9EXI - chains C and D of the 4 polymer chains in the assembly; structure by electron microscopy, 2.31 A resolution.

# Chain C
Protein: Capsid protein VP3
From: Human coxsackievirus A9 (strain Griggs)
Reference sequence: P21404 (POLG_CXA9); residues 1-238 here correspond to UniProt positions 331-568 (UniProt number = residue number + 330)
Chain sequence (238 residues; numbered 1 to 238; the number before each row is that of its first residue):
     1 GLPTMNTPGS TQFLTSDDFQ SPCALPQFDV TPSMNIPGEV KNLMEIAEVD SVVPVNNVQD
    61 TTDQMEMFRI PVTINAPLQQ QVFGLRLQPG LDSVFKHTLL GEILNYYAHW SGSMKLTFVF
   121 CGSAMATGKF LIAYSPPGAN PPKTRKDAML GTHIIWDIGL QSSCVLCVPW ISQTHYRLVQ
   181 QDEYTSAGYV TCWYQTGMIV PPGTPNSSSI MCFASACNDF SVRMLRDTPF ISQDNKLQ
UniProt features mapped onto this chain:
  - region: K236 to Q238 (Amphipathic alpha-helix)

# Chain D
Protein: Capsid protein VP4
From: Human coxsackievirus A9 (strain Griggs)
Reference sequence: P21404 (POLG_CXA9); numbering as in UniProt (aligned over 2-69)
Chain sequence (68 residues; numbered 2 to 69; the number before each row is that of its first residue):
     2 GAQVSTQKTG AHETSLSAAG NSIIHYTNIN YYKDAASNSA NRQDFTQDPS KFTEPVKDVM
    62 IKSLPALN
Not modelled in the structure: 15-23
UniProt features mapped onto this chain:
  - site: N69 (Cleavage)
  - lipidation: G2 (N-myristoyl glycine)

# Interface between chain C and chain D
Contacting residue pairs - 25 pairs, chain C then chain D:
  D18(C) - R43(D)  salt bridge
  Q20(C) - I30(D)  hydrogen bond (side chain-backbone)
  Q20(C) - N31(D)
  Q20(C) - Y32(D)  hydrogen bond (side chain-backbone)
  Q20(C) - Y33(D)
  Q20(C) - S38(D)
  S21(C) - S38(D)  hydrogen bond (backbone-side chain)
  P22(C) - Y33(D)  hydrophobic
  P22(C) - S38(D)
  C23(C) - D35(D)
  C23(C) - S38(D)  hydrogen bond (backbone-side chain)
  P26(C) - D35(D)
  Q27(C) - D35(D)  hydrogen bond (backbone-side chain)
  E39(C) - K52(D)
  E39(C) - F53(D)
  K41(C) - D45(D)  salt bridge
  K41(C) - T47(D)
  E45(C) - Q48(D)
  E45(C) - D49(D)  hydrogen bond (side chain-backbone)
  E45(C) - P50(D)
  E45(C) - F53(D)
  V49(C) - F53(D)  hydrophobic
  Q161(C) - P66(D)
  Q161(C) - A67(D)
  Q161(C) - L68(D)  hydrogen bond (side chain-backbone)
Interface residues without a listed pair, chain C (17 interface residues in all): L25, G38, V40, N42, E48
Interface residues without a listed pair, chain D (24 interface residues in all): N29, K34, A37, N39, S40, A41, T54

# In short
17 residues of chain C face 24 of chain D across their interface, with 7 hydrogen bonds and 2 salt bridges.
Polar pairs include D18(C)-R43(D), K41(C)-D45(D) and Q20(C)-I30(D).
Here chain C is Capsid protein VP3 and chain D is Capsid protein VP4, both from Human coxsackievirus A9
(strain Griggs). Entry 9EXI (Coxsackievirus A9 bound with compound 14 (CL275)) was determined by electron
microscopy (same publication as 8S7J, 9FA9, 9FCZ, 9FGN, 9FO2, 9FO5 and 9FP5).
